6MT5 - chains A and B of the 3 polymer chains in the assembly; structure by X-ray diffraction, 1.55 A resolution.

Chain A:
Molecule: HLA class I histocompatibility antigen, B-37 alpha chain
Organism: Homo sapiens
Reference sequence: P18463 (1B37_HUMAN); residues 1-276 here correspond to UniProt positions 25-300 (UniProt number = residue number + 24)
Sequence (276 residues; each row starts with the number of its first residue):
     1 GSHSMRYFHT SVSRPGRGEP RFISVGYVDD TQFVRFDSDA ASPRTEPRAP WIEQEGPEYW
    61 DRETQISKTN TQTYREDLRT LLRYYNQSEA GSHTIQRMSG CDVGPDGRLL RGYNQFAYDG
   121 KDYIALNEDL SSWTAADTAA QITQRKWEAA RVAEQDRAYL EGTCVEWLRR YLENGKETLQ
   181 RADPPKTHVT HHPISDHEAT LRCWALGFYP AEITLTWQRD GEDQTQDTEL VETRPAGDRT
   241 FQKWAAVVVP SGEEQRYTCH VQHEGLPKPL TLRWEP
Disulfides: Cys-101/Cys-164, Cys-203/Cys-259

Chain B:
Molecule: Beta-2-microglobulin
Organism: Homo sapiens
Reference sequence: P61769 (B2MG_HUMAN); residues 1-99 here correspond to UniProt positions 21-119 (UniProt number = residue number + 20)
Sequence (100 residues; numbered 0 to 99; the number before each row is that of its first residue; numbering starts at 0):
     0 MIQRTPKIQV YSRHPAENGK SNFLNCYVSG FHPSDIEVDL LKNGERIEKV EHSDLSFSKD
    60 WSFYLLYYTE FTPTEKDEYA CRVNHVTLSQ PKIVKWDRDM
Not modelled in the structure: 0
Differences from the reference sequence: initiating methionine (0)
Disulfides: Cys-25/Cys-80
Swiss-Prot annotation at these positions:
  - modified residue: Gln-2 (Pyrrolidone carboxylic acid)
  - glycosylation: Ile-1 (N-linked (Glc) (glycation) isoleucine), Lys-19 (N-linked (Glc) (glycation) lysine), Lys-41 (N-linked (Glc) (glycation) lysine), Lys-48 (N-linked (Glc) (glycation) lysine), Lys-58 (N-linked (Glc) (glycation) lysine), Lys-91 (N-linked (Glc) (glycation) lysine), Lys-94 (N-linked (Glc) (glycation) lysine)

Interface between chain A and chain B:
Contacting residue pairs (58):
  Phe-8(A) / Ser-55(B)
  Phe-8(A) / Phe-56(B)  hydrophobic
  His-9(A) / Phe-56(B)
  Thr-10(A) / Leu-54(B)
  Thr-10(A) / Phe-56(B)
  Thr-10(A) / Phe-62(B)
  Val-12(A) / Ser-33(B)
  Ile-23(A) / Leu-54(B)  hydrophobic
  Val-25(A) / Asp-53(B)
  Val-25(A) / Leu-54(B)
  Val-25(A) / Ser-55(B)
  Tyr-27(A) / Ser-55(B)
  Tyr-27(A) / Tyr-63(B)  hydrogen bond
  Gln-32(A) / Asp-53(B)  hydrogen bond
  Arg-35(A) / Asp-53(B)  salt bridge
  Arg-48(A) / Asp-53(B)  salt bridge
  Gln-96(A) / His-31(B)  hydrogen bond
  Gln-96(A) / Phe-56(B)
  Gln-96(A) / Trp-60(B)  hydrogen bond (side chain-backbone)
  Gln-96(A) / Phe-62(B)
  Arg-97(A) / Phe-56(B)
  Met-98(A) / Phe-56(B)  hydrophobic
  Met-98(A) / Ser-57(B)
  Gln-115(A) / Trp-60(B)
  Phe-116(A) / Trp-60(B)
  Ala-117(A) / Trp-60(B)  hydrophobic
  Asp-119(A) / His-31(B)
  Gly-120(A) / Arg-3(B)  hydrogen bond (backbone-side chain)
  Gly-120(A) / His-31(B)  hydrogen bond (backbone-side chain)
  Gly-120(A) / Trp-60(B)
  Lys-121(A) / Ile-1(B)
  Asp-122(A) / Trp-60(B)  hydrogen bond
  Thr-190(A) / Asp-98(B)  hydrogen bond
  His-192(A) / Asp-98(B)  salt bridge
  Arg-202(A) / Asp-98(B)  salt bridge
  Trp-204(A) / Asp-98(B)  hydrogen bond
  Trp-204(A) / Met-99(B)
  Val-231(A) / Gln-8(B)
  Glu-232(A) / Gln-8(B)  hydrogen bond (backbone-side chain)
  Glu-232(A) / Tyr-26(B)
  Glu-232(A) / Ser-28(B)  hydrogen bond
  Thr-233(A) / Tyr-26(B)
  Arg-234(A) / Gln-8(B)  hydrogen bond
  Arg-234(A) / Tyr-10(B)
  Arg-234(A) / Tyr-26(B)
  Arg-234(A) / Met-99(B)  hydrogen bond (side chain-backbone)
  Pro-235(A) / Tyr-10(B)  hydrogen bond (backbone-side chain)
  Pro-235(A) / Asn-24(B)
  Pro-235(A) / Tyr-26(B)
  Ala-236(A) / Arg-12(B)  hydrogen bond (backbone-side chain)
  Ala-236(A) / Asn-24(B)  hydrogen bond (backbone-side chain)
  Gly-237(A) / Arg-12(B)  hydrogen bond (backbone-side chain)
  Asp-238(A) / Arg-12(B)
  Asp-238(A) / His-13(B)
  Gln-242(A) / Tyr-10(B)
  Gln-242(A) / Ser-11(B)  hydrogen bond (side chain-backbone)
  Gln-242(A) / Arg-12(B)  hydrogen bond (side chain-backbone)
  Trp-244(A) / Met-99(B)  hydrogen bond (side chain-backbone)
Also at the interface, not in a pair above, chain A (37 interface residues in all): Arg-17, Thr-94, Leu-206
Also at the interface, not in a pair above, chain B (28 interface residues in all): Lys-6, Pro-14, Asp-34, Lys-58, Asp-59, Leu-65

Overview:
Chain A and chain B form an interface of 37 and 28 residues respectively, with 20 hydrogen bonds and 4 salt
bridges. Polar contacts include Arg-35(A)/Asp-53(B), Arg-48(A)/Asp-53(B) and His-192(A)/Asp-98(B).
Here chain A is HLA class I histocompatibility antigen, B-37 alpha chain and chain B is Beta-2-microglobulin,
both from Homo sapiens. Entry 6MT5 (Crystal Structure of HLA-B*37:01 in complex with NP338-V6L influenza
peptide) was determined by X-ray diffraction together with 6MT3, 6MT4, 6MT6, 6MTL and 6MTM from the same
study.
